PDB entry 7C9W | electron microscopy, 3.60 A resolution | chains A and D of the 5 polymer chains in the assembly

== Chain A ==
Protein: VP1
Organism: Echovirus E30
Chain sequence (292 residues; row label = number of the first residue in the row):
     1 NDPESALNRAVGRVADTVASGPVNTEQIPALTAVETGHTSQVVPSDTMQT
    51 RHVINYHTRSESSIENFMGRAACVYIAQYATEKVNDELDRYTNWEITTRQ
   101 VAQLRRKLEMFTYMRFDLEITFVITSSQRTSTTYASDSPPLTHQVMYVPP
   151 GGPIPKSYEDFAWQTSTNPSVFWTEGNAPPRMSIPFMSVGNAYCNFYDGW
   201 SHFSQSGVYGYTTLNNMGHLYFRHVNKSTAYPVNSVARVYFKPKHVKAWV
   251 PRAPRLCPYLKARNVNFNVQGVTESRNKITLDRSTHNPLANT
Not modelled in the structure: 1-8, 285-292
Residues lining bound ligands: sphingosine (SPH): Ile96, Thr98, Arg99, Leu108, Phe116, Leu118, Ile120, Val145, Tyr147, Pro169, Ser170, Val171, Met182, Ile184, Tyr193, Cys194, Asn195, Tyr211, Asn215, Met217, Leu220, Phe241

== Chain D ==
Protein: VP4
Organism: Echovirus E30
UniProtKB: Q33C85 (Q33C85_9ENTO); numbering as in UniProt (aligned over 2-69)
Chain sequence (68 residues; numbered 2 to 69; the number before each row is that of its first residue):
     2 GAQVSTQKTGAHETGLNASGNSIIHYTNINYYKDSASNSLNRQDFTQDPS
    52 KFTEPVKDVMIKTLPALN
Not modelled in the structure: 14-23, 69

== How chain A and chain D interact ==
Residue-residue contacts (39):
  Gly12(A) with Phe46(D), hydrogen bond (backbone-backbone)
  Gln27(A) with Thr64(D)
  Ile28(A) with Lys63(D); Thr64(D), hydrogen bond (backbone-backbone)
  Pro29(A) with Lys63(D)
  Ala33(A) with Leu68(D), hydrophobic
  Thr36(A) with Met61(D)
  Gly37(A) with Pro56(D)
  His38(A) with Thr54(D); Glu55(D); Met61(D)
  Thr39(A) with Thr54(D), hydrogen bond (backbone-backbone)
  Gln41(A) with Thr54(D); Glu55(D); Lys63(D), hydrogen bond (backbone-side chain)
  Val43(A) with Lys63(D)
  Asp46(A) with Lys63(D)
  Thr58(A) with Lys9(D)
  Arg59(A) with Gln48(D), hydrogen bond
  Ser60(A) with Lys9(D), hydrogen bond; Phe46(D)
  Ser63(A) with Asp45(D)
  Glu65(A) with Leu41(D); Asn42(D); Asp45(D)
  Asn66(A) with Arg43(D); Phe46(D)
  Gly69(A) with Leu41(D); Arg43(D), hydrogen bond (backbone-side chain)
  Asp117(A) with Ala37(D)
  Ser183(A) with Ala37(D), hydrogen bond (side chain-backbone)
  Pro185(A) with Ala37(D), hydrophobic
  Lys244(A) with Ala37(D), hydrogen bond (side chain-backbone); Asn39(D), hydrogen bond (side chain-backbone); Leu41(D)
  His245(A) with Ser36(D); Asn39(D); Ser40(D), hydrogen bond (side chain-backbone)
  Pro251(A) with Phe53(D)
Interface residues without a listed pair, chain A (32 interface residues in all): Val11, Thr32, Tyr56, Glu119, Ile184, Lys242, Pro243
Interface residues without a listed pair, chain D (25 interface residues in all): Ala12, His13, Ser38, Val57, Pro66, Ala67

== Summary ==
Chain A and chain D form an interface of 32 and 25 residues respectively, with 11 hydrogen bonds. Polar pairs
include Gln41(A)-Lys63(D), Arg59(A)-Gln48(D) and Ser60(A)-Lys9(D). Ligands of chain A: sphingosine.
Chain A is VP1 and chain D is VP4, both from Echovirus E30; the structure, E30 F-particle in complex with
CD55, was determined by electron microscopy (same publication as 7C9S, 7C9T, 7C9U, 7C9V, 7C9X, 7C9Y and 7C9Z).
